Entry 6PSQ (electron microscopy, 3.40 A resolution); this record covers chains N and I of the 10 polymer chains in the assembly.

== Chain N ==
Name: Protein TraR
From: Escherichia coli
UniProtKB: P41065 (TRAR_ECOLI); residue numbers follow UniProt; this construct covers 2-73
Chain sequence (72 residues; row label = number of the first residue in the row):
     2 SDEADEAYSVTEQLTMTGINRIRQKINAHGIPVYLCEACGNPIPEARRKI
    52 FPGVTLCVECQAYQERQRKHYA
Bound ions: Zn2+: Cys37, Cys40, Cys58, Cys61
Residues lining bound ligands: chapso (1N7): Ser10, Glu13, Gln14, Met17, Thr18, Asn21
UniProt features mapped onto this chain:
  - zinc finger: Cys37 to Cys61 (dksA C4-type)

== Chain I ==
Name: DNA-directed RNA polymerase subunit beta
From: Escherichia coli
Notes: EC 2.7.7.6
UniProtKB: P0A8V4 (RPOB_ECO57); numbering as in UniProt (aligned over 1-1342)
Chain sequence (1342 residues; row label = number of the first residue in the row):
     1 MVYSYTEKKRIRKDFGKRPQVLDVPYLLSIQLDSFQKFIEQDPEGQYGLE
    51 AAFRSVFPIQSYSGNSELQYVSYRLGEPVFDVQECQIRGVTYSAPLRVKL
   101 RLVIYEREAPEGTVKDIKEQEVYMGEIPLMTDNGTFVINGTERVIVSQLH
   151 RSPGVFFDSDKGKTHSSGKVLYNARIIPYRGSWLDFEFDPKDNLFVRIDR
   201 RRKLPATIILRALNYTTEQILDLFFEKVIFEIRDNKLQMELVPERLRGET
   251 ASFDIEANGKVYVEKGRRITARHIRQLEKDDVKLIEVPVEYIAGKVVAKD
   301 YIDESTGELICAANMELSLDLLAKLSQSGHKRIETLFTNDLDHGPYISET
   351 LRVDPTNDRLSALVEIYRMMRPGEPPTREAAESLFENLFFSEDRYDLSAV
   401 GRMKFNRSLLREEIEGSGILSKDDIIDVMKKLIDIRNGKGEVDDIDHLGN
   451 RRIRSVGEMAENQFRVGLVRVERAVKERLSLGDLDTLMPQDMINAKPISA
   501 AVKEFFGSSQLSQFMDQNNPLSEITHKRRISALGPGGLTRERAGFEVRDV
   551 HPTHYGRVCPIETPEGPNIGLINSLSVYAQTNEYGFLETPYRKVTDGVVT
   601 DEIHYLSAIEEGNYVIAQANSNLDEEGHFVEDLVTCRSKGESSLFSRDQV
   651 DYMDVSTQQVVSVGASLIPFLEHDDANRALMGANMQRQAVPTLRADKPLV
   701 GTGMERAVAVDSGVTAVAKRGGVVQYVDASRIVIKVNEDEMYPGEAGIDI
   751 YNLTKYTRSNQNTCINQMPCVSLGEPVERGDVLADGPSTDLGELALGQNM
   801 RVAFMPWNGYNFEDSILVSERVVQEDRFTTIHIQELACVSRDTKLGPEEI
   851 TADIPNVGEAALSKLDESGIVYIGAEVTGGDILVGKVTPKGETQLTPEEK
   901 LLRAIFGEKASDVKDSSLRVPNGVSGTVIDVQVFTRDGVEKDKRALEIEE
   951 MQLKQAKKDLSEELQILEAGLFSRIRAVLVAGGVEAEKLDKLPRDRWLEL
  1001 GLTDEEKQNQLEQLAEQYDELKHEFEKKLEAKRRKITQGDDLAPGVLKIV
  1051 KVYLAVKRRIQPGDKMAGRHGNKGVISKINPIEDMPYDENGTPVDIVLNP
  1101 LGVPSRMNIGQILETHLGMAAKGIGDKINAMLKQQQEVAKLREFIQRAYD
  1151 LGADVRQKVDLSTFSDEEVMRLAENLRKGMPIATPVFDGAKEAEIKELLK
  1201 LGDLPTSGQIRLYDGRTGEQFERPVTVGYMYMLKLNHLVDDKMHARSTGS
  1251 YSLVTQQPLGGKAQFGGQRFGEMEVWALEAYGAAYTLQEMLTVKSDDVNG
  1301 RTKMYKNIVDGNHQMEPGMPESFNVLLKEIRSLGINIELEDE
Disordered / not traced: 1-2, 1342
Residues lining bound ligands: chapso (1N7): Gln725, Tyr726, Glu962, Gln965, Ile966, Ala969
UniProt features mapped onto this chain:
  - modified residue (N6-acetyllysine): Lys1022, Lys1200

== Interface between chain N and chain I ==
Residue-residue contacts (31):
  Asp3(N) with Met681(I); Lys1073(I), salt bridge
  Ala5(N) with Arg678(I); Met681(I), hydrophobic
  Asp6(N) with Arg678(I), salt bridge; Arg1106(I)
  Tyr9(N) with Met1107(I), hydrophobic
  Cys40(N) with Arg267(I), hydrogen bond (backbone-side chain); Arg268(I)
  Gly41(N) with Arg267(I), hydrogen bond (backbone-side chain)
  Asn42(N) with Arg267(I), hydrogen bond
  Glu60(N) with Ile269(I); Thr270(I); Ala271(I), hydrogen bond (side chain-backbone)
  Cys61(N) with Arg268(I)
  Tyr64(N) with Arg268(I); Leu341(I), hydrophobic
  Arg67(N) with Leu341(I); Asp342(I), salt bridge
  Gln68(N) with Asp340(I); Leu341(I)
  Lys70(N) with Glu441(I), salt bridge
  His71(N) with Lys169(I); Val170(I), hydrogen bond (backbone-backbone); Tyr172(I); Arg436(I), hydrogen bond (side chain-backbone); Asn437(I); Gly438(I)
  Tyr72(N) with Gly168(I); Lys169(I)
  Ala73(N) with Lys169(I)
Interface residues without a listed pair, chain N (18 interface residues in all): Glu4, Ala8
Interface residues without a listed pair, chain I (25 interface residues in all): Ser167, Ile435, Glu565, Asn677

== Summary ==
18 residues of chain N face 25 of chain I across their interface, with 6 hydrogen bonds and 4 salt bridges.
Polar pairs include Asp3(N)-Lys1073(I), Asp6(N)-Arg678(I) and Arg67(N)-Asp342(I). Bound to chain N: chapso.
Bound to chain I: chapso.
Here chain N is Protein TraR and chain I is DNA-directed RNA polymerase subunit beta, both from Escherichia
coli. Entry 6PSQ (Escherichia coli RNA polymerase closed complex (TRPc) with TraR and rpsT P2 promoter) was
determined by electron microscopy together with 6PSR, 6PSS, 6PST, 6PSU, 6PSV and 6PSW from the same study.
